Entry 4HRD (X-ray diffraction, 2.80 A resolution); this record covers chains H and Z of the 28 polymer chains in the assembly.

== Chain H ==
Molecule: Proteasome component PUP1
Organism: Saccharomyces cerevisiae
Notes: EC 3.4.25.1
Reference sequence: P25043 (PSB7_YEAST); residues 1-222 here correspond to UniProt positions 30-251 (UniProt number = residue number + 29)
Amino-acid sequence (222 residues; each row starts with the number of its first residue):
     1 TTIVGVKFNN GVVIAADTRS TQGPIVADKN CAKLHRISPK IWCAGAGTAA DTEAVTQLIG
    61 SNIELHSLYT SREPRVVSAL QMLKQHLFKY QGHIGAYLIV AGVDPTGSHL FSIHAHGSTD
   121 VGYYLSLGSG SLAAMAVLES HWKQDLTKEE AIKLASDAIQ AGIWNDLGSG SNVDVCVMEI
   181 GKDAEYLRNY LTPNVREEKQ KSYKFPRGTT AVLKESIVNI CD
Glycans and other covalent adducts: Carmaphycin A, bound form (OV1) linked to Thr1
Ligand contacts:
  - Carmaphycin A, bound form (OV1; N-[(2S)-1-({(2S)-1-{[(2R,3S,4S)-1,3-dihydroxy-2,6-dimethylheptan-4-yl]amino}-4-[(R)-methylsulfinyl]-1-oxobutan-2-yl}amino)-3-methyl-1-oxobutan-2-yl]hexanamide), molecule 1: Arg19, Ser20, Thr21, Gln22, Gly23, Ala27, Cys31, Lys33, Gly45, Ala46, Gly47, Thr48, Ala49, Thr52, Ser129, Gly168
  - Carmaphycin A, bound form (OV1), molecule 2: Tyr97, His114, His116, Ser118
Swiss-Prot annotation at these positions:
  - active site: Thr1 (Nucleophile)

== Chain Z ==
Molecule: Proteasome component C5
Organism: Saccharomyces cerevisiae
Notes: EC 3.4.25.1
Reference sequence: P23724 (PSB1_YEAST); residues 1-222 here correspond to UniProt positions 20-241 (UniProt number = residue number + 19)
Amino-acid sequence (222 residues; numbered 1 to 222; the number before each row is that of its first residue):
     1 QFNPYGDNGG TILGIAGEDF AVLAGDTRNI TDYSINSRYE PKVFDCGDNI VMSANGFAAD
    61 GDALVKRFKN SVKWYHFDHN DKKLSINSAA RNIQHLLYGK RFFPYYVHTI IAGLDEDGKG
   121 AVYSFDPVGS YEREQCRAGG AAASLIMPFL DNQVNFKNQY EPGTNGKVKK PLKYLSVEEV
   181 IKLVRDSFTS ATERHIQVGD GLEILIVTKD GVRKEFYELK RD
Ligand contacts: Carmaphycin A, bound form (OV1; N-[(2S)-1-({(2S)-1-{[(2R,3S,4S)-1,3-dihydroxy-2,6-dimethylheptan-4-yl]amino}-4-[(R)-methylsulfinyl]-1-oxobutan-2-yl}amino)-3-methyl-1-oxobutan-2-yl]hexanamide): Tyr106, Asp126, Pro127, Val128

== Chain H / chain Z interface ==
Pairs across the interface (57):
  Arg19(H) - Ile196(Z)
  Arg19(H) - Asp222(Z)  salt bridge
  Pro24(H) - Arg194(Z)
  Pro24(H) - His195(Z)
  Pro24(H) - Ile196(Z)  hydrogen bond (backbone-backbone)
  Ile25(H) - Arg194(Z)
  Ile25(H) - His195(Z)
  Val26(H) - Glu193(Z)
  Val26(H) - Arg194(Z)  hydrogen bond (backbone-backbone)
  Val26(H) - Ile196(Z)  hydrophobic
  Ala27(H) - Arg194(Z)  hydrogen bond (backbone-side chain)
  Lys29(H) - Glu193(Z)  salt bridge
  Lys29(H) - Arg194(Z)
  Ile163(H) - Asp222(Z)
  Trp164(H) - Ile35(Z)
  Trp164(H) - Arg38(Z)  hydrogen bond (backbone-side chain)
  Trp164(H) - Arg221(Z)
  Asn165(H) - Tyr33(Z)
  Asn165(H) - Arg38(Z)
  Asp166(H) - Tyr33(Z)
  Asp166(H) - Asp222(Z)
  Leu167(H) - Ile30(Z)  hydrophobic
  Leu167(H) - Asp32(Z)
  Leu167(H) - Tyr33(Z)  hydrogen bond (backbone-backbone)
  Leu167(H) - Ile35(Z)  hydrophobic
  Leu167(H) - Ile196(Z)
  Gly168(H) - Tyr33(Z)
  Ser169(H) - Asp222(Z)
  Gly170(H) - Asp222(Z)
  Ser171(H) - Asp222(Z)  hydrogen bond (backbone-side chain)
  Asn194(H) - Lys220(Z)  hydrogen bond (backbone-side chain)
  Asn194(H) - Asp222(Z)
  Arg196(H) - Thr189(Z)  hydrogen bond
  Arg196(H) - Ser190(Z)  hydrogen bond
  Arg196(H) - Glu193(Z)
  Glu197(H) - Thr189(Z)
  Glu197(H) - Glu218(Z)
  Lys199(H) - Asp186(Z)
  Gln200(H) - Lys182(Z)
  Gln200(H) - Arg185(Z)  hydrogen bond
  Gln200(H) - Asp186(Z)  hydrogen bond (backbone-side chain)
  Lys201(H) - Glu179(Z)
  Lys201(H) - Asp186(Z)  hydrogen bond (backbone-side chain)
  Tyr203(H) - Phe149(Z)
  Tyr203(H) - Gln153(Z)
  Tyr203(H) - Lys182(Z)
  Tyr203(H) - Leu183(Z)
  Tyr203(H) - Asp186(Z)  hydrogen bond
  Phe205(H) - Asn152(Z)
  Phe205(H) - Gln159(Z)
  Arg207(H) - Pro162(Z)
  Gly208(H) - Pro162(Z)
  Thr209(H) - Asn158(Z)
  Thr209(H) - Gln159(Z)
  Thr209(H) - Tyr160(Z)  hydrogen bond (backbone-backbone)
  Ala211(H) - Tyr160(Z)  hydrophobic
  Ala211(H) - Gly166(Z)
Other interface residues (no listed pair), chain H (33 interface residues in all): Thr21, Gly23, Asp28, Ser129, Val195, Pro206
Other interface residues (no listed pair), chain Z (32 interface residues in all): Arg28, Ser34, Leu145, Glu161

== In short ==
Chain H and chain Z form an interface of 33 and 32 residues respectively; the contacts include 14 hydrogen
bonds and 2 salt bridges. Among the polar pairs are Arg19(H)-Asp222(Z), Lys29(H)-Glu193(Z) and
Ala27(H)-Arg194(Z). Chain H binds Carmaphycin A, bound form.
Here chain H is Proteasome component PUP1 and chain Z is Proteasome component C5, both from Saccharomyces
cerevisiae. Entry 4HRD (Crystal structure of yeast 20S proteasome in complex with the natural product
carmaphycin A) was determined by X-ray diffraction, deposited together with 4LTC, 4HNP and 4HRC.
